7WIR - chains A and B; structure by X-ray diffraction, 1.50 A resolution.

Chain A (and B):
Name: Phenylethylamine oxidase
Organism: Arthrobacter globiformis
Notes: EC 1.4.3.21; chain B of this document is another copy of the same molecule, construct and numbering; everything in this record applies to it too
UniProtKB: P46881 (PAOX_ARTGO); numbering as in UniProt (aligned over 9-628)
Sequence (620 residues; numbered 9 to 628; the number before each row is that of its first residue):
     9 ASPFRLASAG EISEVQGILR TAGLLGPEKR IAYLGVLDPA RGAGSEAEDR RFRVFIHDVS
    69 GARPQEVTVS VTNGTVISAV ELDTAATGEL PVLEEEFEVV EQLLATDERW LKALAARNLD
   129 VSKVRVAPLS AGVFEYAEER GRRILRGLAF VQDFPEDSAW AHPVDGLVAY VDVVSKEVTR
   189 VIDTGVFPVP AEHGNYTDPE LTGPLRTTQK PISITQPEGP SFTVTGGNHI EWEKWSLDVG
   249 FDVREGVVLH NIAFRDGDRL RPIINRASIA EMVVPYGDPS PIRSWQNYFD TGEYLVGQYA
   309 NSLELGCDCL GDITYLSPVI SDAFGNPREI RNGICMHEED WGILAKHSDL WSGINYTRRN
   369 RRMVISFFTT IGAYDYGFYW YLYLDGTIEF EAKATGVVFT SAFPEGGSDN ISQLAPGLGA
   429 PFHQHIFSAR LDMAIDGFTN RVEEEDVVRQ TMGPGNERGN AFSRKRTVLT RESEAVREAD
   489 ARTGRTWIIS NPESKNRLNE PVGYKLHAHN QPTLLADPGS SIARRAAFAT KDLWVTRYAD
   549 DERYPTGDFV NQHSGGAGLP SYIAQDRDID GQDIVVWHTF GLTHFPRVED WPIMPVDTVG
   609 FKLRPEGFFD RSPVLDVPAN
Sequence notes: engineered mutation Ala-381 (Asn in P46881)
Modified residues: Tyr-382 (5-(2-carboxy-2-aminoethyl)-2-hydroxy-1,4-benzoquinone; TPQ)
Curated features (UniProtKB/Swiss-Prot):
  - active site: Asp-298 (Proton acceptor), Tyr-382 (Schiff-base intermediate with substrate)
  - binding site (substrate): Tyr-296 to Tyr-307, Ile-379, Gly-380, Tyr-382 to Tyr-384
  - binding site (Cu cation): His-431, His-433, His-592
  - modified residue: Tyr-382 (2',4',5'-topaquinone)
Cystine bridges: Cys-317/Cys-343
Bound ions: Cu ion: His-431, His-433, His-592
From the paper describing this entry:
  - mutagenesis - N381A (1/160-fold): decreased catalytic activity
  - mutagenesis - N381A (1.9-fold): unchanged binding to 2-PEA
  - contacts within the chain: Tyr-284/Tyr-382 (hydrogen bond)
  - Cu ion coordination: His-433 (from molecular simulation)

Chain A / chain B interface:
Pairs across the interface - 308 pairs, chain A then chain B:
  Arg-133(A) / Trp-359(B)
  Val-134(A) / Trp-359(B)
  Ala-135(A) / Trp-359(B)
  Phe-142(A) / Arg-466(B)
  Glu-143(A) / Arg-466(B)  salt bridge
  Tyr-144(A) / Arg-466(B)  hydrogen bond
  Gln-160(A) / Trp-359(B)  hydrogen bond (side chain-backbone)
  Gln-160(A) / Ser-360(B)
  Pro-163(A) / Trp-359(B)
  Pro-163(A) / Ser-360(B)
  Glu-164(A) / Ser-360(B)
  Glu-164(A) / Ile-362(B)
  Asp-165(A) / Ser-360(B)
  Ala-167(A) / Trp-359(B)  hydrophobic
  Trp-168(A) / Asp-357(B)  hydrogen bond
  Trp-168(A) / Trp-359(B)  hydrophobic
  Glu-200(A) / Arg-505(B)  salt bridge
  Tyr-204(A) / His-355(B)
  Tyr-204(A) / Tyr-364(B)  hydrophobic
  Thr-205(A) / Tyr-364(B)
  Leu-209(A) / Arg-619(B)
  Thr-210(A) / Leu-623(B)
  Thr-210(A) / Asp-624(B)
  Pro-212(A) / Asp-624(B)
  Leu-213(A) / Asp-624(B)
  Arg-214(A) / Glu-241(B)  salt bridge
  Arg-214(A) / Lys-242(B)
  Arg-214(A) / Leu-392(B)
  Arg-214(A) / Pro-621(B)  hydrogen bond (side chain-backbone)
  Arg-214(A) / Asp-624(B)  salt bridge
  Arg-214(A) / Val-625(B)
  Arg-214(A) / Pro-626(B)
  Thr-216(A) / Ser-229(B)
  Thr-216(A) / Glu-241(B)  hydrogen bond
  Gln-217(A) / Ser-229(B)
  Gln-217(A) / Glu-241(B)  hydrogen bond
  Gln-217(A) / Arg-369(B)
  Gln-217(A) / Leu-392(B)
  Gln-217(A) / Val-625(B)
  Lys-218(A) / Gln-224(B)
  Lys-218(A) / Glu-226(B)
  Lys-218(A) / Gly-227(B)
  Lys-218(A) / Pro-228(B)
  Lys-218(A) / Ser-229(B)  hydrogen bond (backbone-side chain)
  Lys-218(A) / Arg-369(B)  hydrogen bond (backbone-side chain)
  Pro-219(A) / Gln-224(B)  hydrogen bond (backbone-side chain)
  Pro-219(A) / Glu-226(B)
  Ile-220(A) / Thr-223(B)
  Ile-220(A) / Gln-224(B)
  Ile-220(A) / Glu-347(B)
  Ile-220(A) / Asp-348(B)
  Ser-221(A) / Ser-221(B)
  Ser-221(A) / Ile-222(B)
  Ser-221(A) / Thr-223(B)  hydrogen bond (backbone-backbone)
  Ile-222(A) / Ser-221(B)
  Thr-223(A) / Ile-220(B)
  Thr-223(A) / Ser-221(B)  hydrogen bond (backbone-backbone)
  Gln-224(A) / Pro-219(B)  hydrogen bond (side chain-backbone)
  Gln-224(A) / Ile-220(B)
  Glu-226(A) / Lys-218(B)
  Glu-226(A) / Pro-219(B)
  Gly-227(A) / Lys-218(B)
  Pro-228(A) / Lys-218(B)
  Ser-229(A) / Thr-216(B)
  Ser-229(A) / Gln-217(B)
  Ser-229(A) / Lys-218(B)  hydrogen bond (side chain-backbone)
  Glu-241(A) / Arg-214(B)  salt bridge
  Glu-241(A) / Thr-216(B)  hydrogen bond
  Glu-241(A) / Gln-217(B)  hydrogen bond
  Lys-242(A) / Arg-214(B)
  Tyr-284(A) / Asn-468(B)  hydrogen bond (backbone-side chain)
  Gly-285(A) / Asn-468(B)
  Gly-285(A) / Ala-469(B)
  Gly-285(A) / Phe-470(B)  hydrogen bond (backbone-backbone)
  Asp-286(A) / Asn-468(B)  hydrogen bond (backbone-side chain)
  Pro-287(A) / Gly-463(B)
  Pro-287(A) / Ala-469(B)
  Ser-292(A) / Arg-466(B)  hydrogen bond
  Ser-292(A) / Asn-468(B)
  Trp-293(A) / Arg-466(B)
  Asn-309(A) / Lys-354(B)
  Gly-314(A) / Arg-367(B)
  Gly-314(A) / Asn-628(B)
  Cys-315(A) / Ile-351(B)
  Cys-315(A) / Arg-367(B)  hydrogen bond (backbone-side chain)
  Asp-316(A) / Ile-351(B)
  Asp-316(A) / Lys-354(B)  salt bridge
  Asp-316(A) / Thr-365(B)
  Asp-316(A) / Arg-367(B)  hydrogen bond (backbone-side chain)
  Leu-318(A) / Asp-348(B)
  Leu-318(A) / Arg-367(B)
  Glu-347(A) / Ile-220(B)
  Asp-348(A) / Ile-220(B)
  Asp-348(A) / Leu-318(B)
  Trp-349(A) / Trp-349(B)  hydrophobic
  Ile-351(A) / Cys-315(B)
  Ile-351(A) / Asp-316(B)
  Ile-351(A) / Phe-376(B)  hydrophobic
  Ile-351(A) / Tyr-387(B)
  Ile-351(A) / Val-604(B)
  Leu-352(A) / Pro-603(B)
  Leu-352(A) / Val-604(B)  hydrogen bond (backbone-backbone)
  Ala-353(A) / Thr-403(B)
  Ala-353(A) / Met-602(B)
  Lys-354(A) / Asn-309(B)
  Lys-354(A) / Asp-316(B)  salt bridge
  Lys-354(A) / Phe-376(B)
  Lys-354(A) / Asp-383(B)
  Lys-354(A) / Thr-403(B)  hydrogen bond (backbone-side chain)
  Lys-354(A) / Gly-404(B)  hydrogen bond (backbone-backbone)
  His-355(A) / Tyr-204(B)
  His-355(A) / Gly-380(B)
  His-355(A) / Ala-381(B)  hydrogen bond (side chain-backbone)
  His-355(A) / Asp-383(B)  salt bridge
  His-355(A) / Gly-404(B)
  His-355(A) / Val-405(B)
  His-355(A) / Ile-601(B)
  Ser-356(A) / Thr-378(B)
  Ser-356(A) / Asp-383(B)  hydrogen bond (backbone-side chain)
  Asp-357(A) / Trp-168(B)  hydrogen bond
  Trp-359(A) / Arg-133(B)
  Trp-359(A) / Val-134(B)
  Trp-359(A) / Ala-135(B)
  Trp-359(A) / Gln-160(B)  hydrogen bond (backbone-side chain)
  Trp-359(A) / Pro-163(B)
  Trp-359(A) / Ala-167(B)  hydrophobic
  Trp-359(A) / Trp-168(B)  hydrophobic
  Ser-360(A) / Gln-160(B)
  Ser-360(A) / Pro-163(B)
  Ser-360(A) / Glu-164(B)
  Ser-360(A) / Asp-165(B)
  Ile-362(A) / Glu-164(B)
  Ile-362(A) / Thr-205(B)
  Tyr-364(A) / Tyr-204(B)  hydrophobic
  Tyr-364(A) / Thr-205(B)
  Tyr-364(A) / Ile-601(B)  hydrophobic
  Thr-365(A) / Asp-316(B)
  Arg-367(A) / Cys-315(B)  hydrogen bond (side chain-backbone)
  Arg-367(A) / Asp-316(B)  hydrogen bond (side chain-backbone)
  Arg-367(A) / Cys-317(B)
  Arg-367(A) / Leu-318(B)
  Arg-369(A) / Gln-217(B)
  Arg-369(A) / Lys-218(B)  hydrogen bond (side chain-backbone)
  Arg-369(A) / Ile-220(B)
  Phe-376(A) / Lys-354(B)
  Thr-378(A) / Ser-356(B)
  Gly-380(A) / His-355(B)
  Ala-381(A) / His-355(B)
  Asp-383(A) / Lys-354(B)
  Asp-383(A) / His-355(B)  salt bridge
  Asp-383(A) / Ser-356(B)  hydrogen bond (side chain-backbone)
  Tyr-387(A) / Ile-351(B)
  Leu-392(A) / Arg-214(B)
  Leu-392(A) / Gln-217(B)
  Asp-393(A) / Pro-603(B)
  Thr-403(A) / Ala-353(B)
  Thr-403(A) / Lys-354(B)  hydrogen bond (side chain-backbone)
  Gly-404(A) / Lys-354(B)  hydrogen bond (backbone-backbone)
  Gly-404(A) / His-355(B)
  Val-405(A) / His-355(B)
  Asp-417(A) / Phe-470(B)
  Asp-417(A) / Ser-471(B)  hydrogen bond (backbone-side chain)
  Asn-418(A) / Gln-458(B)  hydrogen bond
  Asn-418(A) / Ala-469(B)
  Asn-418(A) / Phe-470(B)  hydrogen bond (side chain-backbone)
  Ser-420(A) / Arg-472(B)
  Gln-421(A) / Leu-506(B)
  Leu-422(A) / Leu-506(B)
  Ala-423(A) / Arg-505(B)
  Ala-423(A) / Leu-506(B)
  Pro-424(A) / Arg-505(B)
  Pro-424(A) / Leu-506(B)
  Phe-430(A) / Phe-470(B)
  Phe-430(A) / Arg-472(B)
  His-431(A) / Phe-470(B)
  Gln-432(A) / Phe-470(B)
  Val-455(A) / Leu-523(B)  hydrophobic
  Val-455(A) / Phe-593(B)  hydrophobic
  Arg-457(A) / Leu-523(B)  hydrogen bond (side chain-backbone)
  Arg-457(A) / Ala-524(B)  hydrogen bond (side chain-backbone)
  Arg-457(A) / Pro-526(B)
  Gln-458(A) / Asn-418(B)  hydrogen bond
  Gln-458(A) / Asp-525(B)
  Thr-459(A) / Asp-525(B)
  Met-460(A) / Asp-525(B)  hydrogen bond (backbone-side chain)
  Met-460(A) / Gly-527(B)
  Gly-463(A) / Pro-287(B)
  Arg-466(A) / Phe-142(B)
  Arg-466(A) / Glu-143(B)  salt bridge
  Arg-466(A) / Tyr-144(B)  hydrogen bond
  Arg-466(A) / Ser-292(B)  hydrogen bond
  Arg-466(A) / Trp-293(B)
  Arg-466(A) / Ser-528(B)
  Gly-467(A) / Ala-524(B)
  Gly-467(A) / Asp-525(B)  hydrogen bond (backbone-backbone)
  Gly-467(A) / Ser-528(B)
  Asn-468(A) / Tyr-284(B)  hydrogen bond (side chain-backbone)
  Asn-468(A) / Gly-285(B)
  Asn-468(A) / Asp-286(B)  hydrogen bond (side chain-backbone)
  Asn-468(A) / Ser-292(B)
  Ala-469(A) / Gly-285(B)
  Ala-469(A) / Asn-418(B)
  Phe-470(A) / Gly-285(B)  hydrogen bond (backbone-backbone)
  Phe-470(A) / Asp-417(B)
  Phe-470(A) / Asn-418(B)  hydrogen bond (backbone-side chain)
  Phe-470(A) / Phe-430(B)
  Phe-470(A) / His-431(B)
  Phe-470(A) / Gln-432(B)
  Phe-470(A) / Leu-523(B)  hydrophobic
  Phe-470(A) / Thr-591(B)
  Phe-470(A) / Phe-593(B)  hydrophobic
  Ser-471(A) / Asp-417(B)  hydrogen bond (side chain-backbone)
  Ser-471(A) / Phe-593(B)
  Arg-472(A) / Phe-593(B)
  Glu-486(A) / Arg-490(B)  salt bridge
  Ala-489(A) / Ala-489(B)  hydrophobic
  Ala-489(A) / Asn-518(B)
  Ala-489(A) / Pro-520(B)
  Arg-490(A) / Glu-486(B)  salt bridge
  Arg-490(A) / Ala-487(B)  hydrogen bond (side chain-backbone)
  Arg-490(A) / Asp-488(B)
  Arg-490(A) / Pro-520(B)
  Gly-492(A) / Pro-520(B)
  Arg-505(A) / Glu-200(B)  salt bridge
  Arg-505(A) / Ala-423(B)
  Arg-505(A) / Pro-424(B)
  Leu-506(A) / Gln-421(B)
  Leu-506(A) / Leu-422(B)
  Leu-506(A) / Ala-423(B)
  Leu-506(A) / Pro-424(B)
  Leu-506(A) / Val-596(B)  hydrophobic
  Asn-518(A) / Ala-489(B)
  Pro-520(A) / Ala-489(B)
  Pro-520(A) / Arg-490(B)
  Pro-520(A) / Gly-492(B)
  Leu-523(A) / Val-455(B)  hydrophobic
  Leu-523(A) / Arg-457(B)  hydrogen bond (backbone-side chain)
  Leu-523(A) / Phe-470(B)  hydrophobic
  Ala-524(A) / Arg-457(B)  hydrogen bond (backbone-side chain)
  Ala-524(A) / Gly-467(B)
  Asp-525(A) / Thr-459(B)
  Asp-525(A) / Met-460(B)  hydrogen bond (side chain-backbone)
  Asp-525(A) / Gly-467(B)  hydrogen bond (backbone-backbone)
  Pro-526(A) / Arg-457(B)
  Gly-527(A) / Met-460(B)
  Ser-528(A) / Met-460(B)
  Ser-528(A) / Arg-466(B)
  Ser-528(A) / Gly-467(B)
  Thr-591(A) / Phe-470(B)
  Phe-593(A) / Val-455(B)  hydrophobic
  Phe-593(A) / Phe-470(B)  hydrophobic
  Phe-593(A) / Ser-471(B)
  Phe-593(A) / Arg-472(B)
  Arg-595(A) / Arg-612(B)
  Arg-595(A) / Pro-613(B)  hydrogen bond (side chain-backbone)
  Arg-595(A) / Glu-614(B)
  Val-596(A) / Leu-506(B)  hydrophobic
  Val-596(A) / Phe-617(B)
  Val-596(A) / Asp-618(B)
  Val-596(A) / Arg-619(B)
  Val-596(A) / Ser-620(B)
  Glu-597(A) / Pro-613(B)
  Glu-597(A) / Glu-614(B)
  Glu-597(A) / Gly-615(B)  hydrogen bond (side chain-backbone)
  Glu-597(A) / Phe-616(B)  hydrogen bond (side chain-backbone)
  Glu-597(A) / Phe-617(B)  hydrogen bond (side chain-backbone)
  Glu-597(A) / Ser-620(B)
  Trp-599(A) / Arg-619(B)
  Trp-599(A) / Ser-620(B)  hydrogen bond (backbone-backbone)
  Pro-600(A) / Leu-623(B)
  Ile-601(A) / His-355(B)
  Ile-601(A) / Tyr-364(B)  hydrophobic
  Ile-601(A) / Leu-623(B)  hydrophobic
  Met-602(A) / Ala-353(B)
  Pro-603(A) / Leu-352(B)
  Pro-603(A) / Asp-393(B)
  Val-604(A) / Ile-351(B)
  Val-604(A) / Leu-352(B)  hydrogen bond (backbone-backbone)
  Asp-605(A) / Arg-612(B)  salt bridge
  Arg-612(A) / Arg-595(B)
  Arg-612(A) / Asp-605(B)  salt bridge
  Pro-613(A) / Arg-595(B)  hydrogen bond (backbone-side chain)
  Pro-613(A) / Glu-597(B)
  Glu-614(A) / Arg-595(B)
  Glu-614(A) / Glu-597(B)
  Gly-615(A) / Glu-597(B)  hydrogen bond (backbone-side chain)
  Phe-616(A) / Glu-597(B)  hydrogen bond (backbone-side chain)
  Phe-617(A) / Val-596(B)
  Phe-617(A) / Glu-597(B)  hydrogen bond (backbone-side chain)
  Asp-618(A) / Val-596(B)
  Arg-619(A) / Leu-209(B)
  Arg-619(A) / Val-596(B)
  Arg-619(A) / Trp-599(B)
  Ser-620(A) / Val-596(B)
  Ser-620(A) / Glu-597(B)
  Ser-620(A) / Trp-599(B)  hydrogen bond (backbone-backbone)
  Pro-621(A) / Arg-214(B)  hydrogen bond (backbone-side chain)
  Leu-623(A) / Thr-210(B)
  Leu-623(A) / Pro-600(B)
  Leu-623(A) / Ile-601(B)  hydrophobic
  Asp-624(A) / Thr-210(B)
  Asp-624(A) / Pro-212(B)
  Asp-624(A) / Leu-213(B)
  Asp-624(A) / Arg-214(B)  salt bridge
  Val-625(A) / Arg-214(B)
  Val-625(A) / Gln-217(B)
  Pro-626(A) / Arg-214(B)
  Asn-628(A) / Gly-314(B)  hydrogen bond (side chain-backbone)
Other interface residues (no listed pair), chain A (151 interface residues in all): Phe-158, Tyr-178, Pro-225, Pro-289, Cys-317, Glu-346, Glu-453, Asn-464, Thr-491, Leu-522, Ser-529, Lys-610, Val-622
Other interface residues (no listed pair), chain B (154 interface residues in all): Phe-158, Pro-225, Pro-283, Pro-289, Glu-346, Ser-420, Glu-453, Asn-464, Thr-491, Asn-504, Gln-519, Leu-522, Lys-610, Val-622

In short:
151 residues of chain A and 154 residues of chain B are in contact, with 67 hydrogen bonds and 16 salt
bridges. Among the polar pairs are Glu-143(A)/Arg-466(B), Glu-200(A)/Arg-505(B) and Arg-214(A)/Glu-241(B). The
paper reports that N381A of chain A reduces catalytic activity; Cu ion coordination by His-433(A).
Chain A and chain B are both Phenylethylamine oxidase (Arthrobacter globiformis); the structure, Holo form of
N381A mutant of copper amine oxidase from Arthrobacter globiformis, was determined by X-ray diffraction.
